Entry 6Y9L (X-ray diffraction, 4.10 A resolution (low resolution: residue-level contacts below are approximate; hydrogen-bond / salt-bridge calls are withheld)); this record covers chains B and D.

== Chain B (and D) ==
Protein: Glycoprotein
From: Tomato spotted wilt virus
Notes: chain D of this document is another copy of the same molecule, construct and numbering; everything in this record applies to it too
UniProtKB: A0A3G1GK10 (A0A3G1GK10_TSWV); residues 36-323 here = UniProt positions 36-323
Chain sequence (288 residues; numbered 36 to 323; the number before each row is that of its first residue):
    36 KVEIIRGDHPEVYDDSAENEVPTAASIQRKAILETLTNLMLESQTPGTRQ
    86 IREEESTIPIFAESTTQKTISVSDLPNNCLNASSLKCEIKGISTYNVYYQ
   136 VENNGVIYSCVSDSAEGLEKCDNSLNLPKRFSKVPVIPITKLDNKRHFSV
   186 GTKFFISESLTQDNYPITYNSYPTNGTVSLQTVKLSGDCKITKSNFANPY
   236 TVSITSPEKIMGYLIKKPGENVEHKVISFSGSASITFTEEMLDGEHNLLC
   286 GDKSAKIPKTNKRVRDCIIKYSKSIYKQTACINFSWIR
Disordered / not traced: 36-108, 305-323 (chain D: 36-109, 306-323)
Cystine bridges: Cys-114/Cys-145, Cys-122/Cys-156, Cys-224/Cys-285
Glycans and other covalent adducts: N-acetylglucosamine (NAG) linked to Asn-116, Asn-210
Reported in the primary citation:
  - post-translational modification sites: Asn-116, Asn-210
  - self-association interface (contacts with another copy of this molecule): Leu-177, Leu-195
  - mutagenesis - S214C: increased binding to another copy of this molecule

== How chain B and chain D interact ==
Contacting residue pairs (22; chain B residue first):
  Leu-177(B) / Tyr-204(D)
  Leu-177(B) / Tyr-207(D)
  Lys-180(B) / Thr-209(D)
  Phe-190(B) / Thr-175(D)
  Ile-191(B) / Leu-177(D)
  Ser-192(B) / Ser-214(D)
  Ser-192(B) / Leu-215(D)
  Ser-192(B) / Gln-216(D)
  Glu-193(B) / Thr-187(D)
  Glu-193(B) / Leu-215(D)
  Glu-193(B) / Thr-217(D)
  Leu-195(B) / Leu-215(D)
  Tyr-204(B) / Leu-177(D)
  Tyr-207(B) / Leu-177(D)
  Thr-209(B) / Leu-177(D)
  Thr-209(B) / Lys-180(D)
  Ser-214(B) / Ser-192(D)
  Ser-214(B) / Ser-214(D)
  Leu-215(B) / Ser-192(D)
  Leu-215(B) / Glu-193(D)
  Gln-216(B) / Ser-192(D)
  Gln-216(B) / Gln-216(D)
Also at the interface, not in a pair above, chain B (18 interface residues in all): Ile-172, Pro-173, Thr-175, Asp-178, Val-213
Also at the interface, not in a pair above, chain D (17 interface residues in all): Ile-172, Pro-173, Leu-195, Val-213

== In short ==
Chain B and chain D form an interface of 18 and 17 residues respectively. N-acetylglucosamine is covalently
linked to Asn-116(B) and Asn-210(B). From the paper: S214C of chain B increases binding to another copy of
this molecule; modification sites Asn-116(B) and Asn-210(B).
Both chains are Glycoprotein (Tomato spotted wilt virus). Entry 6Y9L (Crystal structure of TSWV glycoprotein N
ectodomain (sGn)) was determined by X-ray diffraction together with 6YA0 and 6YA2 from the same study.
